Entry 6UPL (electron microscopy, 7.40 A resolution (low resolution: residue-level contacts below are approximate; hydrogen-bond / salt-bridge calls are withheld)); this record covers chains H and I of the 12 polymer chains in the assembly.

== Chain H ==
Name: FACT complex subunit SSRP1
Organism: Homo sapiens
Sequence (640 residues; each row starts with the number of its first residue; X marks 25 residues of unknown identity (built as UNK)):
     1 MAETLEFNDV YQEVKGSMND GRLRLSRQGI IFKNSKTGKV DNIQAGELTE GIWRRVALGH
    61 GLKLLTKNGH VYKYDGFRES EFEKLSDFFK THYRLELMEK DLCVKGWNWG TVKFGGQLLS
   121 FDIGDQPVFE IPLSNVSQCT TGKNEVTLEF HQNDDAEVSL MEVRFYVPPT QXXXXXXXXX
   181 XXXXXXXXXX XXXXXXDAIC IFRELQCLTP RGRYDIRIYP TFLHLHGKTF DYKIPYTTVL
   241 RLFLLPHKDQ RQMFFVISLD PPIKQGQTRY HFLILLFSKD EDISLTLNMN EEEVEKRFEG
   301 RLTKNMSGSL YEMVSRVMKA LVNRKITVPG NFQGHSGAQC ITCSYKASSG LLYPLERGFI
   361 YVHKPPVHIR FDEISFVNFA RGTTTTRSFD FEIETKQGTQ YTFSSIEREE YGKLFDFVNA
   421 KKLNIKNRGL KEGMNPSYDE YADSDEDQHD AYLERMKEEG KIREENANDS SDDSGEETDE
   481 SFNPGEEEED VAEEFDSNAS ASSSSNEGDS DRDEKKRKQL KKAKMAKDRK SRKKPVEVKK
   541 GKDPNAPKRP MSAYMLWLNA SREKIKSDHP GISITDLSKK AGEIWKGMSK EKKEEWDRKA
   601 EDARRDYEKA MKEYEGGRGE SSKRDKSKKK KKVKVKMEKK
Disordered / not traced: 56-59, 185-196, 428-640

== Chain I ==
Molecule: 79-nt DNA strand
Sequence (79 nucleotides; each row starts with the number of its first residue; numbers below 1 keep their minus sign (DT-39 is residue -39)):
   -39 TCGTAGACAG CTCTAGCACC GCTTAAACGC ACGTACGCGC TGTCCCCCGC GTTTTAACCG
    21 CCAAGGGGAT TACTCCCTA

== How chain H and chain I interact ==
Pairs across the interface - 7 pairs, chain H then chain I:
  Gly212(H) - DC4(I)
  Arg213(H) - DC4(I)
  Arg213(H) - DC5(I)
  Lys228(H) - DT3(I)
  Lys228(H) - DC4(I)
  Thr229(H) - DG2(I)
  Thr229(H) - DT3(I)
Other interface residues (no listed pair), chain H (5 interface residues in all): Arg211

== Overview ==
5 residues of chain H face 4 of chain I across their interface.
Here chain H is FACT complex subunit SSRP1 (Homo sapiens) and chain I is a 79-nt DNA strand. Entry 6UPL
(Structure of FACT_subnucleosome complex 2) was determined by electron microscopy (same publication as 6UPK).
